Entry 1OTO (X-ray diffraction, 1.96 A resolution); this record covers chain A.

== Chain A ==
Molecule: Internalin B
From: Listeria monocytogenes
Notes: fragment: LRR domain
Reference sequence: P25147 (INLB_LISMO); residues 36-248 here = UniProt positions 36-248
Sequence (236 residues; row label = number of the first residue in the row):
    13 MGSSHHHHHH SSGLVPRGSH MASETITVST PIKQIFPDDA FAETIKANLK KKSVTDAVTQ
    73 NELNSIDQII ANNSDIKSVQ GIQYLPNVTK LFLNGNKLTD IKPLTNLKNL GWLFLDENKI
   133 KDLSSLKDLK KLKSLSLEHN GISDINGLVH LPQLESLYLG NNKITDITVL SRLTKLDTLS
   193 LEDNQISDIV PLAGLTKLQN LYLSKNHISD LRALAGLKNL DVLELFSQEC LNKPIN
Not modelled in the structure: 13-35, 243-248
Construct notes: expression tag (13-35); variant Ser-41 (Pro in P25147), Pro-49 (Ser in P25147), Thr-117 (Ala in P25147), Ile-132 (Val in P25147); engineered mutation Ala-59 (Asp in P25147)
Metal / ion sites: Ca2+: Pro-49, Asp-51

== In short ==
Pro-49 and Asp-51 form the Ca2+ site.
Chain A is Internalin B (Listeria monocytogenes); the structure, Calcium-binding mutant of the internalin B
LRR domain, was determined by X-ray diffraction together with 1OTM and 1OTN from the same study.
